PDB entry 1X9M | X-ray diffraction, 2.10 A resolution | chains D and A of the 4 polymer chains in the assembly

[Chain D]
Molecule: 26-nt DNA strand
Sequence (26 nucleotides; numbered 1 to 26; the number before each row is that of its first residue):
     1 CCCXATCACACTACCAATCACTCTCC
Unresolved in the structure: 1-3, 16-26
Modified residues: 8FG (N-(5'-phospho-2'-deoxyguanosin-8-yl)-2-acetylaminofluorene) at position 4

[Chain A]
Molecule: DNA polymerase
From: Enterobacteria phage T7
Notes: EC 2.7.7.7; engineered mutation(s): deletion of 118-123
UniProt: P00581 (DPOL_BPT7); residue numbers follow UniProt; this construct covers 1-117, 124-704
Amino-acid sequence (698 residues; row label = number of the first residue in the row; note: 6 numbers in that range are skipped by the numbering (no residue carries them; nothing is unmodelled there)):
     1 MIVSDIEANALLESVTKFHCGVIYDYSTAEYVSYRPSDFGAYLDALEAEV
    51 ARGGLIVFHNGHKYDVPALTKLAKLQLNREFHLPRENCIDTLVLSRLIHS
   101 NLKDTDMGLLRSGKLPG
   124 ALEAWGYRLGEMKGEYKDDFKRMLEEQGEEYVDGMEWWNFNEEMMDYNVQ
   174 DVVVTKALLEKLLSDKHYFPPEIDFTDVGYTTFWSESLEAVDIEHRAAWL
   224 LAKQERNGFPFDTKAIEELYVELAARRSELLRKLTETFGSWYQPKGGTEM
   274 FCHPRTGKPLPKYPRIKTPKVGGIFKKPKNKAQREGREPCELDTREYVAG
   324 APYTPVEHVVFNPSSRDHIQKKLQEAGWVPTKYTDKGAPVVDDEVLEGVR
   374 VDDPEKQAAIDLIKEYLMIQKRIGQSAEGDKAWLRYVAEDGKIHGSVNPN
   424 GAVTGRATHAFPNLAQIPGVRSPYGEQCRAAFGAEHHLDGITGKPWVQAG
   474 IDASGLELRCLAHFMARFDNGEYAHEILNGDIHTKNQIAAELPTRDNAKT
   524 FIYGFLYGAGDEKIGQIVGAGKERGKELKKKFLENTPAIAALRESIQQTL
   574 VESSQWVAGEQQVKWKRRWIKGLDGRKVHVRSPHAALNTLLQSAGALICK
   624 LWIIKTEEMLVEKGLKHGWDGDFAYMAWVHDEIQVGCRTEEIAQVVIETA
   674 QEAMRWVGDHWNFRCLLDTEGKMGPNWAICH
Unresolved in the structure: 300-312, 576-585
Swiss-Prot annotation at these positions:
  - binding site (Mg(2+)): Asp5, Glu7, Asp174, Asp475, Ala476, Asp654
  - binding site (substrate): His506, Arg518, Lys522, Tyr526
What the authors report for this chain:
  - binding site for the 26-nt DNA strand (chain D): Phe528, Asp534, Arg566
  - conformationally variable residues (helix shift): Tyr530

[Interface between chain D and chain A]
Residue-residue contacts (49):
  8FG_4(D) with Leu484(A), base contact; Ile525(A), base contact; Phe528(A), base contact; Leu529(A), base contact; Asp534(A), base contact; Lys552(A), base contact; Leu556(A), base contact; Arg566(A), base contact; His607(A), base contact; Leu610(A), base contact; Asn611(A), base contact; Leu614(A), base contact
  DA5(D) with Phe528(A), phosphate contact; Leu529(A), base contact; Tyr530(A), base contact; Gly531(A), hydrogen bond to the base; Ala608(A), phosphate contact; Asn611(A), hydrogen bond to the phosphate; Gln615(A), base contact
  DT6(D) with Ala425(A), phosphate contact; Arg429(A), hydrogen bond to the base; Arg604(A), salt bridge to the phosphate; Gln615(A), hydrogen bond to the sugar
  DC7(D) with Ala425(A), phosphate contact; Val426(A), hydrogen bond to the phosphate; Thr431(A), phosphate contact; Arg604(A), salt bridge to the phosphate
  DA8(D) with His432(A), sugar contact; Ala433(A), phosphate contact; Asn436(A), hydrogen bond to the sugar; Gln439(A), hydrogen bond to the base
  DC9(D) with Lys404(A), salt bridge to the phosphate; Ala433(A), phosphate contact; Phe434(A), hydrogen bond to the phosphate; Pro435(A), phosphate contact; Asn436(A), phosphate contact; Gln439(A), sugar contact
  DA10(D) with Gly402(A), phosphate contact; Asp403(A), hydrogen bond to the phosphate; Lys404(A), hydrogen bond to the phosphate; Ala405(A), phosphate contact
  DC11(D) with Ser337(A), phosphate contact; Gln393(A), hydrogen bond to the phosphate; Gly397(A), phosphate contact
  DT12(D) with Asn335(A), hydrogen bond to the phosphate; Ser337(A), sugar contact; Ser338(A), hydrogen bond to the phosphate
  DA13(D) with Ser338(A), hydrogen bond to the phosphate; His341(A), salt bridge to the phosphate
Interface residues without a listed pair, chain A (41 interface residues in all): Asp340, Gly424, Phe555, Ile562

[Summary]
10 residues of chain D and 41 residues of chain A are in contact; the contacts include 14 hydrogen bonds and 4
salt bridges. Among the polar pairs are DA5(D)-Gly531(A), DT6(D)-Arg429(A) and DA8(D)-Gln439(A). The paper
reports a binding site for the 26-nt DNA strand (chain D) at Phe528(A), Asp534(A) and Arg566(A);
conformational variability at Tyr530(A).
Chain D is a 26-nt DNA strand and chain A is DNA polymerase (Enterobacteria phage T7); the structure, T7 DNA
polymerase in complex with an N-2-acetylaminofluorene-adducted DNA, was determined by X-ray diffraction,
deposited together with 1X9S and 1X9W.
